PDB entry 8UTQ | electron microscopy, 3.10 A resolution | chains A and B of the 5 polymer chains in the assembly

== Chain A ==
Molecule: Tubulin alpha-1B chain
Organism: Sus scrofa
UniProtKB: Q2XVP4 (TBA1B_PIG); residue numbers follow UniProt; this construct covers 1-451
Chain sequence (451 residues; row label = number of the first residue in the row):
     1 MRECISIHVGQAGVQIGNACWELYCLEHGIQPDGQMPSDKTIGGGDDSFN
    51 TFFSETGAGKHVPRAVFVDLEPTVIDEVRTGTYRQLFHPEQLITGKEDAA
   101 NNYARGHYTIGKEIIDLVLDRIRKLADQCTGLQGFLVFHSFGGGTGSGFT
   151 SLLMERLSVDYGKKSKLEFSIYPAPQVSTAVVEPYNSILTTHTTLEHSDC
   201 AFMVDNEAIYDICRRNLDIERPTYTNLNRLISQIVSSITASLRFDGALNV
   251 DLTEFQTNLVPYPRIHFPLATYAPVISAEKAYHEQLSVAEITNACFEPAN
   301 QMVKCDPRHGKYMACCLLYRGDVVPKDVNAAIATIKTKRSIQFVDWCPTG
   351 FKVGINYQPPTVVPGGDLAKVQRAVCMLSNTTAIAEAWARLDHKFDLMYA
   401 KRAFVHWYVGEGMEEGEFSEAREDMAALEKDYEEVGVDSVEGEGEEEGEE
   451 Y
Unresolved in the structure: 441-451
Swiss-Prot annotation at these positions:
  - motif: Met-1 to Cys-4 (MREC motif)
  - active site: Glu-254
  - binding site (GTP): Gly-10, Gln-11, Ala-12, Gln-15, Glu-71, Ala-99, Ser-140, Gly-143, Gly-144, Thr-145, Gly-146, Thr-179, Glu-183, Asn-206, Tyr-224, Asn-228, Leu-252
  - binding site (Mg(2+)): Glu-71
  - site: Tyr-451 (Involved in polymerization)
  - modified residue: Lys-40 (N6,N6,N6-trimethyllysine), Ser-48 (Phosphoserine), Ser-232 (Phosphoserine), Tyr-282 (3'-nitrotyrosine), Arg-339 (Omega-N-methylarginine), Ser-439 (Phosphoserine), Glu-443 (5-glutamyl polyglutamate), Glu-445 (5-glutamyl polyglutamate), Tyr-451 (3'-nitrotyrosine)
  - cross-link (Glycyl lysine isopeptide (Lys-Gly)): Lys-326 (interchain with G-Cter in ubiquitin), Lys-370 (interchain with G-Cter in ubiquitin)
Ligand contacts: GTP (guanosine-5'-triphosphate): Gly-10, Gln-11, Ala-12, Gln-15, Asp-69, Glu-71, Asp-98, Ala-99, Ala-100, Asn-101, Ser-140, Gly-143, Gly-144, Thr-145, Gly-146, Ile-171, Thr-179, Glu-183, Asn-206, Tyr-224, Leu-227, Asn-228, Ile-231

== Chain B ==
Molecule: Tubulin beta-2B chain
Organism: Sus scrofa
UniProtKB: A0A287AGU7 (A0A287AGU7_PIG); residue numbers follow UniProt; this construct covers 1-445
Chain sequence (445 residues; row label = number of the first residue in the row):
     1 MREIVHIQAGQCGNQIGAKFWEVISDEHGIDPTGSYHGDSDLQLERINVY
    51 YNEATGNKYVPRAILVDLEPGTMDSVRSGPFGQIFRPDNFVFGQSGAGNN
   101 WAKGHYTEGAELVDSVLDVVRKESESCDCLQGFQLTHSLGGGTGSGMGTL
   151 LISKIREEYPDRIMNTFSVMPSPKVSDTVVEPYNATLSVHQLVENTDETY
   201 CIDNEALYDICFRTLKLTTPTYGDLNHLVSATMSGVTTCLRFPGQLNADL
   251 RKLAVNMVPFPRLHFFMPGFAPLTSRGSQQYRALTVPELTQQMFDSKNMM
   301 AACDPRHGRYLTVAAIFRGRMSMKEVDEQMLNVQNKNSSYFVEWIPNNVK
   351 TAVCDIPPRGLKMSATFIGNSTAIQELFKRISEQFTAMFRRKAFLHWYTG
   401 EGMDEMEFTEAESNMNDLVSEYQQYQDATADEQGEFEEEEGEDEA
Unresolved in the structure: 431-445
Ligand contacts:
  - GDP (guanosine-5'-diphosphate): Gly-10, Gln-11, Cys-12, Gln-15, Asn-99, Ser-138, Gly-141, Gly-142, Thr-143, Gly-144, Asp-177, Glu-181, Asn-204, Tyr-222, Leu-225, Asn-226
  - taxol (TA1): Glu-22, Val-23, Asp-26, Glu-27, Leu-215, Leu-217, Asp-224, His-227, Leu-228, Ala-231, Ser-234, Phe-270, Pro-272, Leu-273, Thr-274, Ser-275, Arg-276, Gln-279, Arg-318, Pro-358, Arg-359, Gly-360, Leu-361

== Interface between chain A and chain B ==
Pairs across the interface (67; chain A residue first):
  Gln-11(A) / Gly-244(B)  hydrogen bond (side chain-backbone)
  Gln-11(A) / Gln-245(B)  hydrogen bond (side chain-backbone)
  Gln-11(A) / Leu-246(B)
  Gln-11(A) / Asn-247(B)  hydrogen bond (side chain-backbone)
  Gln-15(A) / Gln-245(B)
  Glu-71(A) / Asn-247(B)  hydrogen bond
  Glu-71(A) / Lys-252(B)  salt bridge
  Pro-72(A) / Arg-2(B)
  Pro-72(A) / Arg-46(B)
  Thr-73(A) / Arg-46(B)
  Thr-73(A) / Pro-243(B)
  Thr-73(A) / Asn-247(B)
  Val-74(A) / Asn-247(B)
  Asp-76(A) / Arg-46(B)  salt bridge
  Glu-77(A) / Pro-243(B)
  Gly-95(A) / Met-1(B)
  Lys-96(A) / Arg-2(B)
  Lys-96(A) / Cys-129(B)
  Glu-97(A) / Cys-129(B)  hydrogen bond
  Asp-98(A) / Lys-252(B)  salt bridge
  Ala-100(A) / Arg-251(B)
  Ala-100(A) / Lys-252(B)
  Ala-100(A) / Val-255(B)
  Asn-101(A) / Lys-252(B)
  Asn-101(A) / Asn-256(B)
  Asn-101(A) / Lys-350(B)
  Arg-105(A) / Arg-251(B)
  Gln-176(A) / Leu-331(B)
  Gln-176(A) / Asn-347(B)  hydrogen bond (backbone-side chain)
  Val-177(A) / Leu-331(B)  hydrophobic
  Thr-179(A) / Leu-246(B)
  Thr-179(A) / Lys-350(B)
  Ala-180(A) / Asn-256(B)
  Ala-180(A) / Asn-347(B)
  Val-181(A) / Asn-256(B)  hydrogen bond (backbone-side chain)
  Val-181(A) / Thr-312(B)
  Val-181(A) / Asn-347(B)
  Val-181(A) / Asn-348(B)
  Tyr-210(A) / Met-323(B)
  Tyr-210(A) / Lys-324(B)
  Arg-221(A) / Ser-322(B)
  Arg-221(A) / Glu-325(B)  salt bridge
  Pro-222(A) / Ser-322(B)
  Pro-222(A) / Met-323(B)
  Pro-222(A) / Lys-324(B)
  Thr-223(A) / Gln-245(B)  hydrogen bond
  Tyr-224(A) / Gln-245(B)
  Tyr-224(A) / Leu-246(B)
  Tyr-224(A) / Met-323(B)  hydrophobic
  Lys-394(A) / Pro-346(B)
  Lys-394(A) / Asn-347(B)  hydrogen bond
  Leu-397(A) / Glu-343(B)
  Leu-397(A) / Trp-344(B)
  Met-398(A) / Trp-344(B)
  Lys-401(A) / Phe-260(B)
  Lys-401(A) / Trp-344(B)
  Arg-402(A) / Phe-260(B)
  Ala-403(A) / Trp-344(B)  hydrophobic
  Phe-404(A) / Val-255(B)
  Phe-404(A) / Asn-256(B)
  Phe-404(A) / Val-258(B)
  Phe-404(A) / Pro-259(B)  hydrogen bond (backbone-backbone)
  His-406(A) / Val-258(B)
  His-406(A) / Pro-259(B)
  Trp-407(A) / Ala-254(B)
  Trp-407(A) / Val-255(B)
  Trp-407(A) / Val-258(B)  hydrogen bond (side chain-backbone)
Interface residues without a listed pair, chain A (38 interface residues in all): Ser-178, Val-182, Arg-214, Glu-220
Interface residues without a listed pair, chain B (40 interface residues in all): Leu-130, Gln-131, Asp-197, Phe-242, Asp-249, Pro-261, Asp-327, Ile-345, Val-349, Thr-351, Tyr-425

== Summary ==
38 residues of chain A and 40 residues of chain B are in contact; the contacts include 11 hydrogen bonds and 4
salt bridges. Polar contacts include Glu-71(A)/Lys-252(B), Asp-76(A)/Arg-46(B) and Asp-98(A)/Lys-252(B).
Ligands of chain A: GTP. Chain B binds GDP and taxol.
Chain A is Tubulin alpha-1B chain and chain B is Tubulin beta-2B chain, both from Sus scrofa; the structure,
KIF1A[1-393] AMP-PNP bound one-head-bound state in complex with a microtubule - class T1L02*, was determined
by electron microscopy together with 8UTN, 8UTO, 8UTP, 8UTR, 8UTS, 8UTT and 4 further entries from the same
study.
